9EXV - chains A and B of the 6 polymer chains in the assembly; structure by electron microscopy, 3.00 A resolution.

Chain A (and B):
Protein: Nitroreductase
From: Nocardiopsis dassonvillei
Notes: chain B of this document is another copy of the same molecule, construct and numbering; everything in this record applies to it too
UniProt: D7B1W6 (D7B1W6_NOCDD); residues 40-195 here correspond to UniProt positions 2-157 (UniProt number = residue number - 38)
Amino-acid sequence (198 residues; each row starts with the number of its first residue):
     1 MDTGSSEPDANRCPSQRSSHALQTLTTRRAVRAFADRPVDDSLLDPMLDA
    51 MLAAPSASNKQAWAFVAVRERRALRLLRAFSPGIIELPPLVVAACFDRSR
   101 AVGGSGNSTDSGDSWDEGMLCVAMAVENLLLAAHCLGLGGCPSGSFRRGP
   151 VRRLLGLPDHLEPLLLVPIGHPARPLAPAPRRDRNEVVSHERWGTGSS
Not modelled in the structure: 1-13, 105-114, 196-198 (chain B: 1-13, 103-114, 197-198)
Sequence notes: initiating methionine (1); expression tag (2-39, 196-198)
Covalent attachments: flavin mononucleotide (FMN) linked to C121
Residues lining bound ligands:
  - FMN (flavin mononucleotide), molecule 1: R28, R29, A30, R32, G83, I85, C141, P142, S143, G144, S145, L165, A179
  - FMN, molecule 2: A54, P55, S56, A57, N59, E117, M124
From the paper describing this entry:
  - binding site for flavin mononucleotide: R28, R29, R32, N59, E117, C121, S145, R181
  - post-translational modification sites: C121
  - mutagenesis - S58A: decreased catalytic activity
  - catalytic residues: S58 (proposed by the authors, not directly observed)
  - self-association interface (contacts with another copy of this molecule): P172 to T195

How chain A and chain B interact:
Contacting residue pairs (114):
  S18(A) - C135(B)
  S18(A) - L136(B)
  H20(A) - R17(B)
  A21(A) - C135(B)  hydrophobic
  L22(A) - P46(B)  hydrophobic
  L22(A) - C135(B)
  L22(A) - L136(B)  hydrophobic
  T24(A) - R17(B)  hydrogen bond
  L25(A) - N128(B)
  L25(A) - L131(B)  hydrophobic
  L25(A) - A132(B)
  L25(A) - C135(B)  hydrophobic
  T26(A) - A53(B)
  R28(A) - P55(B)
  R29(A) - A53(B)
  L44(A) - H190(B)
  D45(A) - R184(B)  salt bridge
  L48(A) - V188(B)  hydrophobic
  D49(A) - R184(B)  salt bridge
  A50(A) - L22(B)  hydrophobic
  A50(A) - T26(B)
  L52(A) - R184(B)
  L52(A) - V187(B)  hydrophobic
  L52(A) - V188(B)  hydrophobic
  A53(A) - T26(B)
  A53(A) - R28(B)  hydrogen bond (backbone-side chain)
  A54(A) - R28(B)
  P55(A) - R28(B)
  P55(A) - E127(B)
  N59(A) - A179(B)
  N59(A) - P180(B)  hydrogen bond (side chain-backbone)
  Q61(A) - P180(B)
  Q61(A) - R181(B)
  Q61(A) - R182(B)  hydrogen bond (side chain-backbone)
  A64(A) - V187(B)
  A64(A) - W193(B)  hydrophobic
  F65(A) - V187(B)  hydrogen bond (backbone-backbone)
  F65(A) - V188(B)
  F65(A) - S189(B)  hydrogen bond (backbone-backbone)
  V66(A) - E191(B)
  V66(A) - R192(B)
  A67(A) - S189(B)  hydrogen bond (backbone-backbone)
  A67(A) - H190(B)
  A67(A) - E191(B)  hydrogen bond (backbone-backbone)
  R69(A) - E191(B)
  R100(A) - R182(B)
  W115(A) - M119(B)  hydrophobic
  W115(A) - L120(B)  hydrophobic
  E117(A) - G144(B)
  M119(A) - L120(B)
  L120(A) - M119(B)
  L120(A) - L120(B)  hydrophobic
  L120(A) - A123(B)  hydrophobic
  A123(A) - L120(B)  hydrophobic
  A123(A) - M124(B)
  M124(A) - A123(B)
  M124(A) - E127(B)
  M124(A) - L165(B)  hydrophobic
  E127(A) - P55(B)
  E127(A) - M124(B)
  E127(A) - E127(B)
  E127(A) - N128(B)  hydrogen bond
  N128(A) - E127(B)
  L131(A) - L25(B)  hydrophobic
  L131(A) - N128(B)
  L131(A) - L131(B)  hydrophobic
  A132(A) - L25(B)
  C135(A) - S18(B)
  C135(A) - A21(B)  hydrophobic
  C135(A) - L22(B)  hydrophobic
  L136(A) - L22(B)  hydrophobic
  P142(A) - M124(B)  hydrophobic
  L154(A) - R192(B)  hydrogen bond (backbone-side chain)
  L155(A) - R192(B)
  L155(A) - W193(B)
  G156(A) - R192(B)
  G156(A) - W193(B)
  P158(A) - W193(B)
  L161(A) - W193(B)
  L165(A) - M124(B)  hydrophobic
  A179(A) - N59(B)
  P180(A) - N59(B)  hydrogen bond (backbone-side chain)
  P180(A) - Q61(B)  hydrogen bond (backbone-side chain)
  R181(A) - L52(B)
  R181(A) - Q61(B)
  R182(A) - Q61(B)  hydrogen bond (side chain-backbone)
  R182(A) - W63(B)
  R182(A) - D97(B)  salt bridge
  R182(A) - R100(B)
  R184(A) - D45(B)  salt bridge
  R184(A) - L48(B)
  R184(A) - D49(B)  salt bridge
  V187(A) - L52(B)  hydrophobic
  V187(A) - W63(B)
  V187(A) - A64(B)
  V187(A) - F65(B)  hydrogen bond (backbone-backbone)
  V188(A) - F65(B)
  S189(A) - F65(B)  hydrogen bond (backbone-backbone)
  S189(A) - V66(B)
  S189(A) - A67(B)  hydrogen bond (backbone-backbone)
  H190(A) - A67(B)
  E191(A) - V66(B)
  E191(A) - A67(B)  hydrogen bond (backbone-backbone)
  E191(A) - V68(B)
  R192(A) - V66(B)
  R192(A) - L154(B)  hydrogen bond (side chain-backbone)
  R192(A) - L155(B)
  R192(A) - G156(B)
  W193(A) - A64(B)  hydrophobic
  W193(A) - F65(B)
  W193(A) - L155(B)
  W193(A) - G156(B)
  W193(A) - P158(B)
  W193(A) - L161(B)  hydrophobic
Interface residues without a listed pair, chain A (66 interface residues in all): R17, P46, W63, V68, E70, D97, V126, G144, R153
Interface residues without a listed pair, chain B (69 interface residues in all): T24, R29, A50, A54, K60, R69, E70, W115, D116, E117, L130, H134, P142, S145, R153, L164

Overview:
66 residues of chain A face 69 of chain B across their interface, with 18 hydrogen bonds and 5 salt bridges.
Among the polar pairs are D45(A)-R184(B), D49(A)-R184(B) and R182(A)-D97(B). Chain A binds flavin
mononucleotide. Covalently linked flavin mononucleotide: at C121(A). The paper reports the catalytic residue
S58(A); S58A of chain A reduces catalytic activity.
Chain A and chain B are both Nitroreductase (Nocardiopsis dassonvillei); the structure, Broad substrate scope
C-C oxidation in cyclodipeptides catalysed by a flavin-dependent filament, was determined by electron
microscopy.
